Entry 5UH9 (X-ray diffraction, 4.40 A resolution (low resolution: residue-level contacts below are approximate; hydrogen-bond / salt-bridge calls are withheld)); this record covers chains F and H of the 9 polymer chains in the assembly.

# Chain F
Molecule: RNA polymerase sigma factor SigA
Organism: Mycobacterium tuberculosis (strain ATCC 25618 / H37Rv)
UniProt: P9WGI1 (SIGA_MYCTU); residue numbers follow UniProt; this construct covers 1-528
Sequence (528 residues; each row starts with the number of its first residue):
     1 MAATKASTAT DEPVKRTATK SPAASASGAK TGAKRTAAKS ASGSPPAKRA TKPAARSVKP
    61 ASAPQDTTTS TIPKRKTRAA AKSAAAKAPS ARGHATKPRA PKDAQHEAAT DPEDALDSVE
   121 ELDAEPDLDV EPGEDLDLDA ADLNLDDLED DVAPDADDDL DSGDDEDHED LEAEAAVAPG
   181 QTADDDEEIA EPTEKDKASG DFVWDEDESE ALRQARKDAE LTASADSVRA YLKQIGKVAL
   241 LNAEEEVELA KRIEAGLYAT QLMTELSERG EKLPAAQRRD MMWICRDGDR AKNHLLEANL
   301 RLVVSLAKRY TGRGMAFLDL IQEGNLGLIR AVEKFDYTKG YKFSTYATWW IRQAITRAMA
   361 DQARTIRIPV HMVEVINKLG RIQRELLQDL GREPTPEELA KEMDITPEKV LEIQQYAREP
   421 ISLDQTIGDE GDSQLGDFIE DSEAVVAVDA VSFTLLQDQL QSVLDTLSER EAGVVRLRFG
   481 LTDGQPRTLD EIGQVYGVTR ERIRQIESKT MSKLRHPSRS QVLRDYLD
Disordered / not traced: 1-206

# Chain H
Molecule: 23-nt DNA strand
Sequence (23 nucleotides; numbered 1 to 23; the number before each row is that of its first residue):
     1 TATAATGGGA GCTGTCACGG ATG

# Interface between chain F and chain H
Contacting residue pairs - 41 pairs, chain F then chain H:
  Asp226(F) - DG8(H)
  Val228(F) - DG8(H)
  Arg229(F) - DG8(H)
  Arg229(F) - DG9(H)
  Leu232(F) - DG7(H)
  Leu232(F) - DG8(H)
  Lys233(F) - DG7(H)
  Gly236(F) - DG7(H)
  Glu246(F) - DT6(H)
  Ala298(F) - DT6(H)
  Asn299(F) - DT6(H)
  Arg301(F) - DT6(H)
  Arg301(F) - DG7(H)
  Leu302(F) - DT6(H)
  Ser305(F) - DT6(H)
  Lys308(F) - DG8(H)
  Lys308(F) - DG9(H)
  Phe317(F) - DG8(H)
  Lys334(F) - DA2(H)
  Phe335(F) - DA2(H)
  Asp336(F) - DA2(H)
  Lys339(F) - DA2(H)
  Gly340(F) - DA4(H)
  Tyr341(F) - DA2(H)
  Tyr341(F) - DT3(H)
  Tyr341(F) - DA4(H)
  Lys342(F) - DA4(H)
  Lys342(F) - DA5(H)
  Lys342(F) - DT6(H)
  Ser344(F) - DA4(H)
  Ser344(F) - DA5(H)
  Ser344(F) - DT6(H)
  Thr345(F) - DA4(H)
  Thr345(F) - DA5(H)
  Tyr346(F) - DA2(H)
  Thr348(F) - DA5(H)
  Trp349(F) - DT1(H)
  Trp349(F) - DA2(H)
  Trp349(F) - DA5(H)
  Trp350(F) - DT1(H)
  Gln353(F) - DT1(H)
Interface residues without a listed pair, chain F (30 interface residues in all): Leu240, Arg352

# In short
30 residues of chain F face 9 of chain H across their interface.
Chain F is RNA polymerase sigma factor SigA (Mycobacterium tuberculosis (strain ATCC 25618 / H37Rv)) and chain
H is a 23-nt DNA strand; the structure, Crystal structure of Mycobacterium tuberculosis transcription
initiation complex containing 2nt RNA, was determined by X-ray diffraction (same publication as 5UH5, 5UH6,
5UH8, 5UHA, 5UHB, 5UHC and 4 further entries).
